Entry 6FML (electron microscopy, 4.34 A resolution (low resolution: residue-level contacts below are approximate; hydrogen-bond / salt-bridge calls are withheld)); this record covers chains K and N of the 20 polymer chains in the assembly.

== Chain K ==
Molecule: Nucleosomal DNA Strand 1
Sequence (196 nucleotides; numbered -123 to 72; the number before each row is that of its first residue; numbers below 1 keep their minus sign (DC-123 is residue -123)):
  -123 CTCGGAACAC TATCCGACTG GCACCGGCAA GGTCGCTGTT CAATACATGC ACAGGATGTA
   -63 TATATCTGAC ACGTGCCTGG AGACTAGGGA GTAATCCCCT TGGCGGTTAA AACGCGGGGG
    -3 ACAGCGCGTA CGTGCGTTTA AGCGGTGCTA GAGCTTGCTA CGACCAATTG AGCGGCCTCG
    57 GCACCGGGAT TCTCCA
Not modelled in the structure: -123 to -74, 71-72

== Chain N ==
Name: Histone H4
Source organism: Homo sapiens
Reference sequence: P62805 (H4_HUMAN); residues 1-102 here correspond to UniProt positions 2-103 (UniProt number = residue number + 1)
Chain sequence (102 residues; numbered 1 to 102; the number before each row is that of its first residue):
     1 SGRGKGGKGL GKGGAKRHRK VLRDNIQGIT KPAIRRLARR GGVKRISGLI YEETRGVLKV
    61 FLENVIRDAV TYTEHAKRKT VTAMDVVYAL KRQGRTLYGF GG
Not modelled in the structure: 1-23
Curated features (UniProtKB/Swiss-Prot):
  - DNA-binding region: Lys16 to Lys20
  - modified residue: Ser1 (N-acetylserine), Arg3 (Asymmetric dimethylarginine), Lys5 (N6-(2-hydroxyisobutyryl)lysine), Lys8 (N6-(2-hydroxyisobutyryl)lysine), Lys12 (N6-(2-hydroxyisobutyryl)lysine), Lys16 (N6-(2-hydroxyisobutyryl)lysine), Lys20 (N6,N6,N6-trimethyllysine), Lys31 (N6-(2-hydroxyisobutyryl)lysine), Lys44 (N6-(2-hydroxyisobutyryl)lysine), Ser47 (Phosphoserine), Tyr51 (Phosphotyrosine), Lys59 (N6-(2-hydroxyisobutyryl)lysine), Lys77 (N6-(2-hydroxyisobutyryl)lysine), Lys79 (N6-(2-hydroxyisobutyryl)lysine), Thr80 (Phosphothreonine), Tyr88 (Phosphotyrosine), Lys91 (N6-(2-hydroxyisobutyryl)lysine)
  - cross-link (Glycyl lysine isopeptide (Lys-Gly)): Lys12 (interchain with G-Cter in SUMO2), Lys20 (interchain with G-Cter in SUMO2), Lys31 (interchain with G-Cter in SUMO2), Lys59 (interchain with G-Cter in SUMO2), Lys79 (interchain with G-Cter in SUMO2), Lys91 (interchain with G-Cter in SUMO2)

== How chain K and chain N interact ==
Contacting residue pairs (11):
  DC7(K) with Arg45(N); Ile46(N); Ser47(N); Gly48(N)
  DG8(K) with Arg45(N); Ile46(N)
  DG27(K) with Lys79(N); Thr80(N)
  DA28(K) with Arg78(N); Lys79(N); Thr80(N)
Other interface residues (no listed pair), chain K (6 interface residues in all): DA6, DG29
Other interface residues (no listed pair), chain N (9 interface residues in all): Lys44, Tyr51

== Summary ==
The interface between chain K and chain N involves 6 residues on one side and 9 on the other. Curated
annotation (UniProt) lists a DNA-binding region on chain N.
Here chain K is Nucleosomal DNA Strand 1 and chain N is Histone H4 (Homo sapiens). Entry 6FML (CryoEM
Structure INO80core Nucleosome complex) was determined by electron microscopy (same publication as 6FHS).
